5E8D - chains H and L of the 3 polymer chains in the assembly; structure by X-ray diffraction, 2.50 A resolution.

== Chain H ==
Molecule: anti-human epiregulin antibody 9E5 Fab heavy chain
Organism: Mus musculus
Notes: antibody fragment or engineered binder
Chain sequence (220 residues; row label = number of the first residue in the row):
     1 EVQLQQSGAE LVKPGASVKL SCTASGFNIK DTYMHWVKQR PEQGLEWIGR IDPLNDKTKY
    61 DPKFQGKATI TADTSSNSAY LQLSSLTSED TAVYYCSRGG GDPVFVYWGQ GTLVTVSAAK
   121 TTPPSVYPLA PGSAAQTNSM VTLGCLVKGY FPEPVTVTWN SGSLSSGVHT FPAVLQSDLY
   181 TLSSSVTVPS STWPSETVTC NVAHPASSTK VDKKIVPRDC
Disordered / not traced: 134-136, 220
Disulfides: C22-C96, C145-C200
What the authors report for this chain:
  - conformationally variable residues (loop rearrangement): R98 to P103

== Chain L ==
Molecule: anti-human epiregulin antibody 9E5 Fab light chain
Organism: Mus musculus
Notes: antibody fragment or engineered binder
Chain sequence (213 residues; row label = number of the first residue in the row):
     1 DIQMTQSPSS LSASLGGKVT ITCKASQDIN KYIAWYQHKP GKGPRLLIHY TSTLHPGIPS
    61 RFSGSGSGRD YSFSISNLEP EDIATYYCLQ YDNLRTFGGG TKLEIKRADA APTVSIFPPS
   121 SEQLTSGGAS VVCFLNNFYP KDINVKWKID GSERQNGVLN SWTDQDSKDS TYSMSSTLTL
   181 TKDEYERHNS YTCEATHKTS TSPIVKSFNR NEC
Disordered / not traced: 15-16, 213
Disulfides: C23-C88, C133-C193

== Interface between chain H and chain L ==
Contacting residue pairs - 66 pairs, chain H then chain L:
  H35(H) - R95(L)
  Q39(H) - H38(L)  hydrogen bond
  Q39(H) - Y87(L)
  G44(H) - Y87(L)
  L45(H) - Y87(L)
  L45(H) - F97(L)
  W47(H) - L94(L)  hydrophobic
  W47(H) - R95(L)
  W47(H) - F97(L)
  P62(H) - D1(L)
  Y95(H) - G41(L)
  Y95(H) - K42(L)
  P103(H) - Y91(L)
  P103(H) - R95(L)  hydrogen bond (backbone-side chain)
  V104(H) - Y36(L)
  V104(H) - L46(L)  hydrophobic
  V104(H) - L89(L)  hydrophobic
  V104(H) - Y91(L)  hydrophobic
  F105(H) - Y36(L)  hydrogen bond (backbone-side chain)
  F105(H) - L46(L)
  F105(H) - L89(L)  hydrophobic
  F105(H) - R95(L)
  F105(H) - F97(L)  hydrophobic
  V106(H) - L46(L)  hydrophobic
  V106(H) - H55(L)
  W108(H) - P44(L)  hydrogen bond (side chain-backbone)
  Y127(H) - S120(L)
  Y127(H) - E122(L)
  Y127(H) - Q123(L)
  Y127(H) - S126(L)
  P128(H) - S120(L)
  P128(H) - E122(L)
  L129(H) - F117(L)
  A130(H) - F117(L)
  P131(H) - F117(L)
  S133(H) - E212(L)  hydrogen bond (side chain-backbone)
  T142(H) - S115(L)
  T142(H) - F117(L)
  L146(H) - S130(L)
  K148(H) - Q123(L)
  H169(H) - N136(L)
  H169(H) - N137(L)  hydrogen bond
  H169(H) - D166(L)
  H169(H) - S173(L)  hydrogen bond
  F171(H) - F134(L)  hydrophobic
  F171(H) - N136(L)
  F171(H) - S161(L)
  F171(H) - T163(L)
  F171(H) - S173(L)
  F171(H) - M174(L)
  F171(H) - S175(L)
  P172(H) - S161(L)  hydrogen bond (backbone-side chain)
  P172(H) - W162(L)
  V174(H) - L159(L)  hydrophobic
  V174(H) - N160(L)
  V174(H) - S161(L)
  Q176(H) - L159(L)
  Q176(H) - T179(L)  hydrogen bond
  S183(H) - F134(L)
  S183(H) - S175(L)  hydrogen bond
  S184(H) - F134(L)
  S185(H) - F134(L)
  S185(H) - N136(L)  hydrogen bond
  K213(H) - E122(L)  salt bridge
  R218(H) - P118(L)
  R218(H) - P119(L)  hydrogen bond (side chain-backbone)
Interface residues without a listed pair, chain H (40 interface residues in all): V37, Q43, E46, K59, D61, L143, G144, T170, L175
Interface residues without a listed pair, chain L (41 interface residues in all): A34, H49, G99, V132

== In short ==
Chain H and chain L form an interface of 40 and 41 residues respectively, with 12 hydrogen bonds and 1 salt
bridge. Polar pairs include K213(H)-E122(L), Q39(H)-H38(L) and P103(H)-R95(L). The paper reports
conformational variability at R98(H).
Chain H is anti-human epiregulin antibody 9E5 Fab heavy chain and chain L is anti-human epiregulin antibody
9E5 Fab light chain, both from Mus musculus; the structure, Crystal structure of human epiregulin in complex
with the Fab fragment of murine monoclonal antibody 9E5, was determined by X-ray diffraction (same publication
as 5AZ2).
